2IW6 - chains A and B; structure by X-ray diffraction, 2.30 A resolution.

Chain A:
Name: Cell division protein kinase 2
Organism: Homo sapiens
Notes: EC 2.7.1.37
UniProt: P24941 (CDK2_HUMAN); residues 1-298 here = UniProt positions 1-298
Amino-acid sequence (302 residues; row label = number of the first residue in the row; numbers below 1 keep their minus sign (Gly-3 is residue -3)):
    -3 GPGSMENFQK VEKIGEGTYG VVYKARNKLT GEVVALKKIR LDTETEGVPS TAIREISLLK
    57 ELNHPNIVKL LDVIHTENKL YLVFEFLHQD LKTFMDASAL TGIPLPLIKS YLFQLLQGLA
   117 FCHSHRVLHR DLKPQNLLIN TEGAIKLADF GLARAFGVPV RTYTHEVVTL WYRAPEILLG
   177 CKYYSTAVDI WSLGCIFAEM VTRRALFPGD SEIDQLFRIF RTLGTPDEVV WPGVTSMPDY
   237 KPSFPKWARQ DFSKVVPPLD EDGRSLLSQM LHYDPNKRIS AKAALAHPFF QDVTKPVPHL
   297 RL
Unresolved in the structure: -3 to -1, 38-40, 296-298
Sequence notes: expression tag (-3 to 0); engineered mutation Thr89 (Lys in P24941)
Modified residues: Thr160 (phosphothreonine; TPO)
Ligand contacts: QQ2 ([(2-chloro-5-methylphenyl){6-[(4-{[(2R)-3-(dimethylamino)-2-hydroxypropyl]oxy}phenyl)amino]pyrimidin-4-yl}amino]acetonitrile): Ile10, Gly11, Glu12, Gly13, Val18, Ala31, Glu51, Val64, Phe80, Glu81, Phe82, Leu83, His84, Gln85, Asp86, Thr89, Gln131, Asn132, Leu134, Ala144, Asp145
Curated features (UniProtKB/Swiss-Prot):
  - active site: Asp127 (Proton acceptor)
  - binding site (ATP): Ile10 to Val18, Lys33, Glu81 to Leu83, Asp86, Lys129 to Asn132, Asp145
  - binding site (Mg(2+)): Asn132, Asp145
  - site (CDK7 binding): Lys9, Leu166
  - modified residue: Met1 (N-acetylmethionine), Lys6 (N6-acetyllysine), Thr14 (Phosphothreonine), Tyr15 (Phosphotyrosine), Tyr19 (Phosphotyrosine), Thr160 (Phosphothreonine)
  - natural variant: Pro45 (P45L: In a glioblastoma multiforme sample)
  - mutagenesis: Lys9 (K9F: Reduced phosphorylation by CAK), Thr14 (T14A: 2-fold increase in activity), Tyr15 (Y15F: 2-fold increase in activity), Thr160 (T160A: Abolishes activity), Leu166 (L166R: Reduced phosphorylation by CAK and reduced kinase activity)

Chain B:
Name: Cyclin-A2
Organism: Homo sapiens
Notes: fragment: a3, residues 174-432
UniProt: P20248 (CCNA2_HUMAN); numbering as in UniProt (aligned over 174-432)
Amino-acid sequence (260 residues; row label = number of the first residue in the row):
   173 MEVPDYHEDI HTYLREMEVK CKPKVGYMKK QPDITNSMRA ILVDWLVEVG EEYKLQNETL
   233 HLAVNYIDRF LSSMSVLRGK LQLVGTAAML LASKFEEIYP PEVAEFVYIT DDTYTKKQVL
   293 RMEHLVLKVL TFDLAAPTVN QFLTQYFLHQ QPANCKVESL AMFLGELSLI DADPYLKYLP
   353 SVIAGAAFHL ALYTVTGQSW PESLIRKTGY TLESLKPCLM DLHQTYLKAP QHAQQSIREK
   413 YKNSKYHGVS LLNPPETLNL
Unresolved in the structure: 173-175
Sequence notes: expression tag (173)
Glycans and other covalent adducts: monothioglycerol (SGM) linked to Cys193
Bound ions: Mg2+: Met200, Gln203, Ile206
Ligand contacts: monothioglycerol (SGM): Met189, Lys192, Arg241, Asp305, Ala308

How chain A and chain B interact:
Pairs across the interface - 62 pairs, chain A then chain B:
  Thr41(A) - Lys288(B)  hydrogen bond (backbone-side chain)
  Glu42(A) - Lys266(B)  hydrogen bond (backbone-side chain)
  Glu42(A) - Glu274(B)
  Glu42(A) - Val275(B)  hydrogen bond (side chain-backbone)
  Glu42(A) - Lys288(B)  salt bridge
  Gly43(A) - Lys266(B)
  Gly43(A) - Glu295(B)
  Val44(A) - Lys266(B)  hydrogen bond (backbone-side chain)
  Val44(A) - Glu295(B)  hydrogen bond (backbone-side chain)
  Val44(A) - Leu299(B)  hydrophobic
  Ser46(A) - Lys266(B)
  Ile49(A) - Leu263(B)  hydrophobic
  Ile49(A) - Lys266(B)
  Ile49(A) - Leu306(B)  hydrophobic
  Arg50(A) - Lys266(B)
  Arg50(A) - Phe267(B)  hydrogen bond (side chain-backbone)
  Arg50(A) - Glu269(B)
  Ile52(A) - Phe304(B)  hydrophobic
  Ser53(A) - Phe267(B)
  Ser53(A) - Phe304(B)
  Ser53(A) - Leu306(B)
  Lys56(A) - Thr303(B)  hydrogen bond (side chain-backbone)
  Lys56(A) - Asp305(B)  salt bridge
  Glu57(A) - Tyr185(B)  hydrogen bond
  Glu57(A) - Met189(B)
  Glu57(A) - Ala307(B)
  His71(A) - His296(B)  hydrogen bond
  Thr72(A) - His296(B)
  Glu73(A) - His296(B)
  Ala116(A) - Tyr178(B)
  His119(A) - Tyr178(B)
  His119(A) - Ile182(B)
  Ser120(A) - Tyr178(B)
  Ser120(A) - Asp181(B)  hydrogen bond
  Ser120(A) - Ile182(B)
  His121(A) - Tyr185(B)
  Arg122(A) - Ile182(B)
  Arg122(A) - Tyr185(B)
  Arg122(A) - Leu186(B)
  Arg122(A) - Ala307(B)  hydrogen bond (side chain-backbone)
  Arg150(A) - Glu268(B)  salt bridge
  Arg150(A) - Ile270(B)
  Ala151(A) - Phe267(B)  hydrophobic
  Phe152(A) - Ile182(B)  hydrophobic
  Val154(A) - His179(B)
  Val154(A) - Ile182(B)  hydrophobic
  Val154(A) - Thr316(B)
  Val154(A) - Gln317(B)  hydrogen bond (backbone-backbone)
  Pro155(A) - Thr316(B)
  Arg157(A) - Gln228(B)  hydrogen bond
  Arg157(A) - Glu230(B)
  Arg157(A) - Glu268(B)  salt bridge
  Thr158(A) - Ile270(B)
  Tyr159(A) - Ile270(B)
  Thr160(A) - Glu269(B)
  Thr160(A) - Ile270(B)
  Ser276(A) - Asp177(B)
  Ser276(A) - Tyr178(B)
  Ala277(A) - Tyr178(B)  hydrogen bond (backbone-side chain)
  Lys278(A) - Asp177(B)
  Lys278(A) - Tyr178(B)  hydrogen bond (backbone-side chain)
  Lys278(A) - Asp181(B)  salt bridge
Also at the interface, not in a pair above, chain A (36 interface residues in all): Leu54, Val69, Leu76, Glu162, Thr182
Also at the interface, not in a pair above, chain B (33 interface residues in all): Tyr271, Leu292, Gln313, Leu320

Summary:
The interface between chain A and chain B involves 36 residues on one side and 33 on the other; the contacts
include 15 hydrogen bonds and 5 salt bridges. Among the polar pairs are Glu42(A)-Lys288(B), Lys56(A)-Asp305(B)
and Arg150(A)-Glu268(B). Ligands of chain A: compound QQ2.
Chain A is Cell division protein kinase 2 and chain B is Cyclin-A2, both from Homo sapiens; the structure,
Structure of human THR160-phospho CDK2-cyclin A complexed with a bisanilinopyrimidine inhibitor, was
determined by X-ray diffraction (same publication as 2IW8 and 2IW9).
